PDB entry 8DTP | electron microscopy, 2.70 A resolution | chains A and F of the 7 polymer chains in the assembly

# Chain A (and F)
Protein: DnaB-like replicative helicase
Source organism: Escherichia phage T4
Notes: EC 3.6.4.-; chain F of this document is another copy of the same molecule, construct and numbering; everything in this record applies to it too
UniProt: P04530 (HELIC_BPT4); residues 1-475 here = UniProt positions 1-475
Amino-acid sequence (475 residues; row label = number of the first residue in the row):
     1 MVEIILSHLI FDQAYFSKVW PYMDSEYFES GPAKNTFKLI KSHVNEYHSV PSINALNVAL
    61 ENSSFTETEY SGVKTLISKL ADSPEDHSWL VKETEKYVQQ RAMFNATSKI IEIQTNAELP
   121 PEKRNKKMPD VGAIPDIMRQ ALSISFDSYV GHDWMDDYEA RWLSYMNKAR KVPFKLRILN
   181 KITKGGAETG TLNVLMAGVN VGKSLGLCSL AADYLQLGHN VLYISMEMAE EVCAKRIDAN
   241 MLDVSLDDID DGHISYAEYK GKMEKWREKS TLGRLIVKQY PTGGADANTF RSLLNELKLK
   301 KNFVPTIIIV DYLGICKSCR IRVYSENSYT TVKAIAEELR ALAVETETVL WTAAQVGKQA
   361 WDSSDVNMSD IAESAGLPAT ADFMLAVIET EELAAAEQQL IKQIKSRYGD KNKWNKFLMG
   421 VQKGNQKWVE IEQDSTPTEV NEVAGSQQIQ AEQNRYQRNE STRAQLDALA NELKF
Disordered / not traced: 433-475
Residues lining bound ligands: ATP-gamma-S (AGS; phosphothiophosphoric acid-adenylate ester): Pro378, Ala379, Lys405, Arg407, Tyr408, Gly409, Asp410
UniProt features mapped onto this chain:
  - region: Tyr456 to Phe475 (Interaction with the helicase assembly factor)
  - binding site (ATP): Ala197 to Ser204
  - mutagenesis: Leu192 (L192Q: Partially suppresses phage growth inhibition by extra copies of bacterial AbpA-AbpB), Asp213 (D213Y: Partially suppresses phage growth inhibition by extra copies of bacterial AbpA-AbpB)
Reported in the primary citation:
  - binding site for the 18-nt DNA strand: Asn327 to Tyr329, Lys358, Ala372 to Ala375

# Interface between chain A and chain F
Residue-residue contacts (65; chain A residue first):
  Ile4(A) - Asn54(F)
  Ile4(A) - Val58(F)  hydrophobic
  Glu85(A) - Ser52(F)  hydrogen bond
  Glu85(A) - Asn54(F)  hydrogen bond
  Trp89(A) - His43(F)
  Trp89(A) - Tyr47(F)
  Trp89(A) - Ala55(F)  hydrophobic
  Lys92(A) - Tyr47(F)
  Glu93(A) - Tyr47(F)  hydrogen bond
  Glu93(A) - Val58(F)
  Glu93(A) - Asn62(F)
  Lys96(A) - Tyr47(F)
  Leu215(A) - Trp154(F)  hydrophobic
  Glu230(A) - Tyr149(F)  hydrogen bond
  Glu230(A) - His152(F)
  Ala234(A) - His152(F)
  Ala234(A) - Arg161(F)
  Ala234(A) - Tyr165(F)
  Lys235(A) - Tyr165(F)
  Ile237(A) - Trp154(F)
  Asp238(A) - Trp154(F)  hydrogen bond
  Asp238(A) - Arg161(F)  salt bridge
  Asp238(A) - Tyr165(F)  hydrogen bond
  Met241(A) - Trp154(F)  hydrophobic
  Ile249(A) - Tyr165(F)  hydrophobic
  Ile254(A) - Trp162(F)
  Ser255(A) - Trp162(F)
  Tyr256(A) - Glu159(F)  hydrogen bond
  Tyr256(A) - Trp162(F)
  Tyr259(A) - Tyr158(F)
  Tyr259(A) - Arg161(F)  hydrogen bond
  Tyr259(A) - Trp162(F)  hydrophobic
  Lys260(A) - Tyr158(F)  hydrogen bond
  Lys260(A) - Glu159(F)  salt bridge
  Met263(A) - Trp154(F)  hydrophobic
  Met263(A) - Met155(F)
  Met263(A) - Tyr158(F)  hydrophobic
  Met263(A) - Arg161(F)
  Glu264(A) - Tyr158(F)  hydrogen bond
  Trp266(A) - Met155(F)  hydrophobic
  Arg267(A) - Met155(F)  hydrogen bond (side chain-backbone)
  Arg267(A) - Tyr158(F)
  Leu272(A) - Trp154(F)  hydrophobic
  Arg274(A) - Asp153(F)  salt bridge
  Leu275(A) - His152(F)
  Leu275(A) - Asp153(F)
  Leu275(A) - Trp154(F)  hydrogen bond (backbone-backbone)
  Ile276(A) - His152(F)
  Ile276(A) - Asp153(F)
  Val277(A) - Gly151(F)
  Val277(A) - His152(F)  hydrogen bond (backbone-backbone)
  Lys278(A) - Val150(F)
  Thr282(A) - Met368(F)
  Leu293(A) - Val150(F)  hydrophobic
  Leu297(A) - Val150(F)  hydrophobic
  Leu299(A) - Trp20(F)
  Leu299(A) - Pro21(F)  hydrophobic
  Lys300(A) - Pro21(F)  hydrogen bond (side chain-backbone)
  Lys300(A) - Tyr22(F)
  Lys300(A) - Ser148(F)
  Lys301(A) - Ser148(F)  hydrogen bond (side chain-backbone)
  Lys301(A) - Tyr149(F)
  Lys301(A) - Val150(F)
  Tyr324(A) - Ser369(F)  hydrogen bond (backbone-side chain)
  Glu326(A) - Asn367(F)  hydrogen bond
Other interface residues (no listed pair), chain A (46 interface residues in all): Met1, Ser83, Asp86, Glu227, Glu231, Pro281, Glu296, Lys298, Ser325
Other interface residues (no listed pair), chain F (32 interface residues in all): Glu46, His48, Ser49, Ser164, Ala379, Asn412

# Overview
46 residues of chain A and 32 residues of chain F are in contact, with 17 hydrogen bonds and 3 salt bridges.
Polar pairs include Asp238(A)-Arg161(F), Lys260(A)-Glu159(F) and Arg274(A)-Asp153(F). Chain A binds
ATP-gamma-S. The paper reports a binding site for the 18-nt DNA strand at Asn327(A), Lys358(A) and Ala372(A).
Chain A and chain F are both DnaB-like replicative helicase (Escherichia phage T4); the structure, Close state
of T4 bacteriophage gp41 hexamer bound with single strand DNA, was determined by electron microscopy (same
publication as 8DUE, 8DVF, 8DVI, 8DW6, 8DWJ, 8G0Z and 8GAO).
